PDB entry 8G7U | electron microscopy, 4.00 A resolution | chains C and X of the 6 polymer chains in the assembly

[Chain C]
Protein: Antiviral innate immune response receptor RIG-I
Organism: Homo sapiens
Notes: EC 3.6.4.13
UniProt: O95786 (DDX58_HUMAN); residue numbers follow UniProt; this construct covers 1-925
Sequence (925 residues; numbered 1 to 925; the number before each row is that of its first residue):
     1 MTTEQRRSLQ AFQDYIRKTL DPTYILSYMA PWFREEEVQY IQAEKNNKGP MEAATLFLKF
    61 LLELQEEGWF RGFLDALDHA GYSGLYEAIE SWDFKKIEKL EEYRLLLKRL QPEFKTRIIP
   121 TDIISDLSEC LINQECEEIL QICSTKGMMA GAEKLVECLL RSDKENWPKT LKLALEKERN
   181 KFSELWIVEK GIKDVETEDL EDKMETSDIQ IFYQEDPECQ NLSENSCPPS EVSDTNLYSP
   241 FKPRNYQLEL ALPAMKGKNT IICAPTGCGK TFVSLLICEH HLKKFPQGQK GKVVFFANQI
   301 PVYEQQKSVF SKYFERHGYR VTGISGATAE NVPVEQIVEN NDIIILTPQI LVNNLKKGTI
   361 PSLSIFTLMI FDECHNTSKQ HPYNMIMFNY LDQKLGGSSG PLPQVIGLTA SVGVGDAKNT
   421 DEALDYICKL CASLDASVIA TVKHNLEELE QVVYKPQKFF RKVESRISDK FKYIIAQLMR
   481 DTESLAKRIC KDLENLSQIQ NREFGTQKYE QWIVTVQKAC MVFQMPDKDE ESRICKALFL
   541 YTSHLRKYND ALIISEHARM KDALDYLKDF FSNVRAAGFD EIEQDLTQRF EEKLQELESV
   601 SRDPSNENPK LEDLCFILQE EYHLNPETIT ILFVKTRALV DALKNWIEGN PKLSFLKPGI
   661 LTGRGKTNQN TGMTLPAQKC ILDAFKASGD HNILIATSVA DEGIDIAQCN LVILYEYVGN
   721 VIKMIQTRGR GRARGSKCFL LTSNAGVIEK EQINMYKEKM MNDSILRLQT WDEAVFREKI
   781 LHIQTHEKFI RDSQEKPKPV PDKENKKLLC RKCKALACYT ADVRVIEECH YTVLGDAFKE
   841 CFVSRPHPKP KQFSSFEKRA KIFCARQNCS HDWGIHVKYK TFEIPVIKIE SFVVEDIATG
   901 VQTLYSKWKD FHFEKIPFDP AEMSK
Unresolved in the structure: 1-239, 662-689, 700-708, 719-733, 923-925
UniProt features mapped onto this chain:
  - motif: Asp372 to His375 (DECH box)
  - binding site (ATP): Ala264 to Thr271
  - binding site (Zn(2+)): Cys810, Cys813, Cys864, Cys869
  - modified residue: Ser8 (Microbial infection: Phosphoserine), Thr170 (Phosphothreonine), Asn495 (Microbial infection: Deamidated asparagine), Asn549 (Microbial infection: Deamidated asparagine), Thr770 (Phosphothreonine), Ser854 (Phosphoserine), Ser855 (Phosphoserine), Lys858 (N6-acetyllysine), Lys909 (N6-acetyllysine)
  - cross-link (Glycyl lysine isopeptide (Lys-Gly)): Lys48 (interchain with G-Cter in ubiquitin), Lys96 (interchain with G-Cter in ubiquitin), Lys154 (interchain with G-Cter in ubiquitin), Lys164 (interchain with G-Cter in ubiquitin), Lys172 (interchain with G-Cter in ubiquitin), Lys181 (interchain with G-Cter in ubiquitin), Lys193 (interchain with G-Cter in ubiquitin), Lys203 (interchain with G-Cter in ubiquitin), Lys812 (interchain with G-Cter in ubiquitin)
  - natural variant: Cys268 (C268F: In SGMRT2), Glu373 (E373A: In SGMRT2)
  - mutagenesis: Ser8 (S8E: Complete loss of MARCHF5-mediated degradation), Thr55 (T55I: No IRF3 signaling activity. No effect on dsRNA binding), Lys99 (K99R: Little or no effect on ubiquitination of the 2 CARD domain. Abolishes ubiquitination by RNF125), Lys154 (K154R: Reduction of ubiquitination. Reduction of INFB induction), Lys164 (K164R: Reduction of ubiquitination. Reduction of INFB induction), Lys169 (K169R: Little or no effect on ubiquitination of the 2 CARD domains), Lys172 (K172R: Complete loss of ubiquitination. No interaction with MAVS/IPS1. No induction of IFN-beta), Lys181 (K181R: Little or no effect on ubiquitination of the 2 CARD domains), Lys190 (K190R: Little or no effect on ubiquitination of the 2 CARD domains), Lys193 (K193R: Little or no effect on ubiquitination of the 2 CARD domains), Lys270 (K270A: No IRF3 signaling activity. Loss of dsRNA-induced ATPase activity. No effect on ds-RNA binding. Changed RIG-I signaling pathway), Asp372 to His375 (Loss of dsRNA-induced ATPase activity. No effect on ds-RNA binding. Changed RIG-I signaling pathway), 12 further mutagenesis entries in UniProt
Metal / ion sites: Zn2+: Cys810, Cys864, Cys869
From the paper describing this entry:
  - mutagenesis - F616A, I617A, L624A: decreased signaling in response to p3SLR14

[Chain X]
Molecule: p3dsRNA24a
Organism: Homo sapiens
Sequence (24 nucleotides; row label = number of the first residue in the row):
     1 XGACGUACGU UUCGCGACUG UAGA
Modified residues: GTP (guanosine-5'-triphosphate) at position 1

[Chain C / chain X interface]
Residue-residue contacts (28):
  Asn298(C) - G20(X)  sugar contact
  Asn298(C) - U21(X)  sugar contact
  Ile300(C) - U21(X)  phosphate contact
  Ile300(C) - A22(X)  phosphate contact
  Ser325(C) - A22(X)  phosphate contact
  Gly326(C) - A22(X)  hydrogen bond to the phosphate
  Gly326(C) - G23(X)  phosphate contact
  Thr347(C) - A22(X)  hydrogen bond to the phosphate
  Gln349(C) - U21(X)  sugar contact
  Gln349(C) - A22(X)  sugar contact
  Ile350(C) - A22(X)  phosphate contact
  Ile350(C) - G23(X)  phosphate contact
  Asn353(C) - A22(X)  hydrogen bond to the sugar
  Gln507(C) - G16(X)  base contact
  Gln511(C) - G14(X)  hydrogen bond to the base
  Val514(C) - C15(X)  phosphate contact
  Lys635(C) - C18(X)  sugar contact
  Thr636(C) - A17(X)  sugar contact
  Arg637(C) - C18(X)  phosphate contact
  Arg637(C) - U19(X)  salt bridge to the phosphate
  Thr697(C) - C18(X)  phosphate contact
  Thr697(C) - U19(X)  hydrogen bond to the phosphate
  Ser698(C) - C18(X)  sugar contact
  Cys829(C) - G23(X)  hydrogen bond to the base
  His830(C) - A24(X)  sugar contact
  Ser854(C) - A24(X)  hydrogen bond to the base
  Ser855(C) - A24(X)  phosphate contact
  Phe856(C) - A24(X)  sugar contact
Other interface residues (no listed pair), chain C (27 interface residues in all): Gln299, Glu510, Lys518, Arg546, Glu827, Phe853

[In short]
27 residues of chain C face 11 of chain X across their interface, with 7 hydrogen bonds and 1 salt bridge.
Polar contacts include Gln511(C)-G14(X), Cys829(C)-G23(X) and Ser854(C)-A24(X). From the paper: F616A, I617A
and L624A of chain C reduce signaling in response to p3SLR14.
Here chain C is Antiviral innate immune response receptor RIG-I and chain X is p3dsRNA24a, both from Homo
sapiens. Entry 8G7U (Cryo-EM structure of Riplet:RIG-I:dsRNA complex (end-semi-closed end)) was determined by
electron microscopy, deposited together with 8G7T and 8G7V.
